9LJ2 - chains F and J of the 12 polymer chains in the assembly; structure by electron microscopy, 2.98 A resolution.

== Chain F ==
Name: Histone H4
From: Xenopus laevis
UniProt: P62799 (H4_XENLA); residues 15-102 here correspond to UniProt positions 16-103 (UniProt number = residue number + 1)
Sequence (88 residues; numbered 15 to 102; the number before each row is that of its first residue):
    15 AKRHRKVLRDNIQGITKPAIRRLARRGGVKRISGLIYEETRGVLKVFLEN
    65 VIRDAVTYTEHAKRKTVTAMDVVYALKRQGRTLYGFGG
Swiss-Prot annotation at these positions:
  - DNA-binding region: Lys16 to Lys20
  - modified residue: Lys16 (N6-(2-hydroxyisobutyryl)lysine), Lys20 (N6,N6,N6-trimethyllysine), Lys31 (N6-(2-hydroxyisobutyryl)lysine), Lys44 (N6-(2-hydroxyisobutyryl)lysine), Ser47 (Phosphoserine), Tyr51 (Phosphotyrosine), Lys59 (N6-(2-hydroxyisobutyryl)lysine), Lys77 (N6-(2-hydroxyisobutyryl)lysine), Lys79 (N6-(2-hydroxyisobutyryl)lysine), Tyr88 (Phosphotyrosine), Lys91 (N6-(2-hydroxyisobutyryl)lysine)
  - cross-link (Glycyl lysine isopeptide (Lys-Gly)): Lys31 (interchain with G-Cter in UFM1), Lys91 (interchain with G-Cter in ubiquitin)

== Chain J ==
Molecule: 147-nt DNA strand
From: Escherichia coli K-12
Sequence (147 nucleotides; each row starts with the number of its first residue):
     1 TCAGGATGTATATATCTGACACGTGCCTGGAGACTAGGGAGTAATCCCCT
    51 TGGCGGTTAAAACGCGGGGGACAGCGCGTACGTGCGTTTAAGCGCCAAGG
   101 GGATTACTCCCTAGTCTCCAGGCACGTGTCAGATATATACATCCGAT

== Interface between chain F and chain J ==
Pairs across the interface - 14 pairs, chain F then chain J:
  Arg23(F) with DA90(J), sugar contact
  Arg35(F) with DG82(J), salt bridge to the phosphate
  Arg45(F) with DC81(J), sugar contact; DG82(J), phosphate contact
  Ile46(F) with DC81(J), sugar contact; DG82(J), hydrogen bond to the phosphate
  Ser47(F) with DC81(J), phosphate contact
  Gly48(F) with DC81(J), phosphate contact
  Arg78(F) with DG102(J), phosphate contact; DA103(J), salt bridge to the phosphate
  Lys79(F) with DG101(J), phosphate contact; DG102(J), hydrogen bond to the phosphate
  Thr80(F) with DG101(J), phosphate contact; DG102(J), hydrogen bond to the phosphate
Other interface residues (no listed pair), chain F (12 interface residues in all): Arg39, Lys44, Lys77
Other interface residues (no listed pair), chain J (7 interface residues in all): DA91

== Overview ==
12 residues of chain F face 7 of chain J across their interface, with 3 hydrogen bonds and 2 salt bridges.
Polar pairs include Ile46(F)-DG82(J), Lys79(F)-DG102(J) and Thr80(F)-DG102(J). From UniProt: a DNA-binding
region on chain F.
Here chain F is Histone H4 (Xenopus laevis) and chain J is a 147-nt DNA strand (Escherichia coli K-12). Entry
9LJ2 (Structure of isw1-nucleosome double-bound complex in ADP-ADP+ state) was determined by electron
microscopy, deposited together with 9JNT, 9JNU, 9JNV, 9JO2, 9JO5 and 9LIU.
